5GM6 - chains D and g of the 46 polymer chains in the assembly; structure by electron microscopy, 3.50 A resolution.

Chain D:
Molecule: Saccharomyces cerevisiae strain CDRDR_sf_H chromosome VII sequence
From: Saccharomyces cerevisiae
Sequence (214 nucleotides; each row starts with the number of its first residue):
     1 AAGCAGCUUU ACAGAUCAAU GGCGGAGGGA GGUCAACAUC AAGAACUGUG GGCCUUUUAU
    61 UGCCUAUAGA ACUUAUAACG AACAUGGUUC UUGCCUUUUA CCAGAACCAU CCGGGUGUUG
   121 UCUCCAUAGA AACAGGUAAA GCUGUCCGUU ACUGUGGGCU UGCCAUAUUU UUUGGAACUU
   181 UUCUGCCCUU UUUCUCAAUG AGUAAGGAGG GCGU
Not modelled in the structure: 1-27, 56-59, 128-162, 184-214

Chain g:
Protein: Small nuclear ribonucleoprotein Sm D2
From: Saccharomyces cerevisiae (strain ATCC 204508 / S288c)
UniProtKB: Q06217 (SMD2_YEAST); residue numbers follow UniProt; this construct covers 15-108
Amino-acid sequence (94 residues; row label = number of the first residue in the row):
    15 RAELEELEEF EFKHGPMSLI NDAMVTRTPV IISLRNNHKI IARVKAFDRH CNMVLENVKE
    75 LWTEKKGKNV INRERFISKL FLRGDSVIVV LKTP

Chain D / chain g interface:
Contacting residue pairs - 22 pairs, chain D then chain g:
  C164(D) / Arg-15(g)  base contact
  A165(D) / Arg-15(g)  hydrogen bond to the base
  U166(D) / Leu-18(g)  base contact
  U166(D) / Arg-63(g)  hydrogen bond to the base
  U166(D) / His-64(g)  sugar contact
  A167(D) / Arg-63(g)  hydrogen bond to the base
  A167(D) / His-64(g)  hydrogen bond to the sugar
  U173(D) / His-64(g)  stacking on the base
  U173(D) / Asn-66(g)  hydrogen bond to the base
  U173(D) / Arg-97(g)  hydrogen bond to the base
  U173(D) / Gly-98(g)  base contact
  U173(D) / Asp-99(g)  hydrogen bond to the base
  G174(D) / Asp-99(g)  sugar contact
  G175(D) / Asp-99(g)  phosphate contact
  A176(D) / Arg-49(g)  hydrogen bond to the base
  A177(D) / Asn-51(g)  sugar contact
  C178(D) / Lys-79(g)  phosphate contact
  U179(D) / Lys-79(g)  phosphate contact
  U179(D) / Lys-80(g)  phosphate contact
  U179(D) / Gly-81(g)  hydrogen bond to the phosphate
  U180(D) / Gly-81(g)  hydrogen bond to the phosphate
  U180(D) / Lys-82(g)  hydrogen bond to the phosphate
Other interface residues (no listed pair), chain D (13 interface residues in all): U172
Other interface residues (no listed pair), chain g (15 interface residues in all): Phe-26

Overview:
13 residues of chain D face 15 of chain g across their interface, with 11 hydrogen bonds and 1 aromatic
stacking contact. Polar pairs include A165(D)/Arg-15(g), U166(D)/Arg-63(g) and A167(D)/Arg-63(g).
Here chain D is Saccharomyces cerevisiae strain CDRDR_sf_H chromosome VII sequence (Saccharomyces cerevisiae)
and chain g is Small nuclear ribonucleoprotein Sm D2 (Saccharomyces cerevisiae (strain ATCC 204508 / S288c)).
Entry 5GM6 (Cryo-EM structure of the activated spliceosome (Bact complex) at 3.5 angstrom resolution) was
determined by electron microscopy.
